PDB entry 7VRT | electron microscopy, 5.10 A resolution (low resolution: residue-level contacts below are approximate; hydrogen-bond / salt-bridge calls are withheld) | chains ew and hj of the 191 polymer chains in the assembly

== Chain ew ==
Protein: Major capsid protein
Source organism: Enterobacteria phage T4
UniProt: P04535 (CAPSH_BPT4); numbering as in UniProt (aligned over 1-521)
Sequence (521 residues; numbered 1 to 521; the number before each row is that of its first residue):
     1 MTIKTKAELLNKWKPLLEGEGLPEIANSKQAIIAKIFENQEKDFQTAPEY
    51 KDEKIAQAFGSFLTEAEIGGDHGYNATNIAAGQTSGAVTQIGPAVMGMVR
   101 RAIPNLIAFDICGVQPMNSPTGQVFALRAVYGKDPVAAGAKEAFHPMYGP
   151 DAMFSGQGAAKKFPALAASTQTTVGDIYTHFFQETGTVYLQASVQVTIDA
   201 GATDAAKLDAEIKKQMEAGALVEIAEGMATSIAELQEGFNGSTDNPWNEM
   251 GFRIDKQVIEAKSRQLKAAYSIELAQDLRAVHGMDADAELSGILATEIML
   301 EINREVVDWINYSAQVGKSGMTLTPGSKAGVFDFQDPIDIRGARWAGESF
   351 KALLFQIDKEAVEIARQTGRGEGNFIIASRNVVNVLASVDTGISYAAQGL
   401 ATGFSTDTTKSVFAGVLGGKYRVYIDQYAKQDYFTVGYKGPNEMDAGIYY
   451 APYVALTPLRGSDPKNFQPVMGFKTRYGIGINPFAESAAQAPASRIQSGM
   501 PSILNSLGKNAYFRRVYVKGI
Not modelled in the structure: 1-105, 132-160, 486-502

== Chain hj ==
Protein: Capsid vertex protein
Source organism: Enterobacteria phage T4
UniProt: P19896 (CAPSP_BPT4); residue numbers follow UniProt; this construct covers 1-427
Sequence (427 residues; each row starts with the number of its first residue):
     1 MAKINELLRESTTTNSNSIGRPNLVALTRATTKLIYSDIVATQRTNQPVA
    51 AFYGIKYLNPDNEFTFKTGATYAGEAGYVDREQITELTEESKLTLNKGDL
   101 FKYNNIVYKVLEDTPFATIEESDLELALQIAIVLLKVRLFSDAASTSKFE
   151 SSDSEIADARFQINKWQTAVKSRKLKTGITVELAQDLEANGFDAPNFLED
   201 LLATEMADEINKDILQSLITVSKRYKVTGITDSGFIDLSYASAPEAGRSL
   251 YRMVCEMVSHIQKESTYTATFCVASARAAAILAASGWLKHKPEDDKYLSQ
   301 NAYGFLANGLPLYCDTNSPLDYVIVGVVENIGEKEIVGSIFYAPYTEGLD
   351 LDDPEHVGAFKVVVDPESLQPSIGLLVRYALSANPYTVAKDEKEARIIDG
   401 GDMDKMAGRSDLSVLLGVKLPKIIIDE
Not modelled in the structure: 1-20, 60-68, 348-359, 423-427

== Interface between chain ew and chain hj ==
Residue-residue contacts (27; chain ew residue first):
  Ile-272(ew) / Leu-376(hj)
  Glu-273(ew) / Leu-376(hj)
  Glu-273(ew) / Arg-378(hj)
  Gln-276(ew) / Glu-347(hj)
  Gln-276(ew) / Arg-378(hj)
  Asp-277(ew) / Pro-48(hj)
  Asp-277(ew) / Tyr-345(hj)
  Asp-277(ew) / Arg-378(hj)
  Arg-279(ew) / Glu-347(hj)
  Ala-280(ew) / Asn-46(hj)
  Ala-280(ew) / Tyr-345(hj)
  Ala-280(ew) / Glu-347(hj)
  Val-281(ew) / Gln-47(hj)
  Val-281(ew) / Pro-48(hj)
  Val-281(ew) / Tyr-345(hj)
  Ser-462(ew) / Asp-365(hj)
  Asp-463(ew) / Asp-365(hj)
  Pro-464(ew) / Lys-176(hj)
  Pro-464(ew) / Asp-365(hj)
  Lys-465(ew) / Lys-174(hj)
  Asn-466(ew) / Lys-174(hj)
  Phe-467(ew) / Lys-176(hj)
  Phe-467(ew) / Val-363(hj)
  Phe-467(ew) / Asp-365(hj)
  Phe-467(ew) / Ser-372(hj)
  Phe-467(ew) / Ile-373(hj)
  Phe-467(ew) / Gly-374(hj)
Other interface residues (no listed pair), chain hj (19 interface residues in all): Leu-24, Ser-172, Leu-175, Lys-361, Glu-367

== Overview ==
13 residues of chain ew and 19 residues of chain hj are in contact.
Chain ew is Major capsid protein and chain hj is Capsid vertex protein, both from Enterobacteria phage T4; the
structure, The unexpanded head structure of phage T4, was determined by electron microscopy, deposited
together with 7VS5.
